Entry 1DWO (X-ray diffraction, 2.20 A resolution); this record covers chains A and B.

Chain A (and B):
Name: Hydroxynitrile lyase
Source organism: Manihot esculenta
Notes: EC 4.2.1.37; chain B of this document is another copy of the same molecule, construct and numbering; everything in this record applies to it too
Reference sequence: P52705 (HNL_MANES); residues 2-258 here correspond to UniProt positions 1-257 (UniProt number = residue number - 1)
Chain sequence (262 residues; row label = number of the first residue in the row; note: 1 number in that range is skipped by the numbering (no residue carries it; nothing is unmodelled there); numbers below 1 keep their minus sign (Pro-4 is residue -4)):
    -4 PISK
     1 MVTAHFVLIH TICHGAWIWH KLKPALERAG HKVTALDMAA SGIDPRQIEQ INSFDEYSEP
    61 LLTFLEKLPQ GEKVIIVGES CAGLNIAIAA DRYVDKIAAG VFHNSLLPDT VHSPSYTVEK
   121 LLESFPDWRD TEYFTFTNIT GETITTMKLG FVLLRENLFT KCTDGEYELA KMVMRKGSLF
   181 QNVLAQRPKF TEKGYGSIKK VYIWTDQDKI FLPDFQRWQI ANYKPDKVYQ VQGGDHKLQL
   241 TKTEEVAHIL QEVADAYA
Differences from the reference sequence: cloning artifact (-4 to -1, 1)
Residues lining bound ligands: acetone (ACN): Thr11, Ile12, His14, Ser80, Cys81, Trp128, Leu149, Leu158, Ile210, Phe211, His236

Chain A / chain B interface:
Pairs across the interface (35; chain A residue first):
  Ala16(A) with Met172(B)
  Trp17(A) with Met172(B), hydrophobic; Val173(B), hydrophobic
  Trp19(A) with Met172(B)
  His20(A) with Gly165(B); Glu168(B); Leu169(B); Met172(B)
  Lys23(A) with Glu168(B), salt bridge; Met172(B)
  Pro24(A) with Asp164(B); Glu168(B)
  Ala35(A) with Met172(B), hydrophobic
  Gly42(A) with Ile43(B)
  Ile43(A) with Met172(B); Val173(B); Met174(B)
  Pro45(A) with Gln47(B)
  Gln47(A) with Pro45(B)
  Asp164(A) with Pro24(B); Arg28(B), salt bridge
  Gly165(A) with His20(B)
  Glu168(A) with His20(B); Lys23(B), salt bridge; Pro24(B)
  Leu169(A) with His20(B)
  Met172(A) with Ala16(B); Trp17(B), hydrophobic; Trp19(B); His20(B); Ala35(B), hydrophobic; Ile43(B)
  Val173(A) with Ile43(B)
  Met174(A) with Ile43(B)
  Arg175(A) with Ile43(B)
Interface residues without a listed pair, chain A (23 interface residues in all): Lys21, Glu27, Asp37, Lys171
Interface residues without a listed pair, chain B (23 interface residues in all): Glu27, Asp37, Gly42, Lys171, Arg175

Overview:
Chain A and chain B each contribute 23 residues to their interface, with 3 salt bridges. Polar pairs include
Lys23(A)-Glu168(B) and Asp164(A)-Arg28(B). Ligands of chain A: acetone.
Chain A and chain B are both Hydroxynitrile lyase (Manihot esculenta); the structure, Crystal Structure of
Hydroxynitrile Lyase from Manihot esculenta in Complex with Substrates Acetone and Chloroacetone:Implications
for ..., was determined by X-ray diffraction (same publication as 1DWP and 1DWQ).
